Entry 8JUY (electron microscopy, 4.34 A resolution (low resolution: residue-level contacts below are approximate; hydrogen-bond / salt-bridge calls are withheld)); this record covers chains E and F of the 6 polymer chains in the assembly.

[Chain E]
Molecule: ATPase family AAA domain-containing protein 2
Source organism: Homo sapiens
Notes: EC 3.6.1.-
UniProtKB: Q6PL18 (ATAD2_HUMAN); the construct lacks a stretch of the UniProt sequence and is renumbered around it, so the offset changes along the chain: 403-945 = UniProt 403-945; 1103-1140 = UniProt 946-983; 1141-1320 = UniProt 1118-1297; 1321-1390 = UniProt 1321-1390
Chain sequence (831 residues; each row starts with the number of its first residue; note: 157 numbers in that range are skipped by the numbering (no residue carries them; nothing is unmodelled there)):
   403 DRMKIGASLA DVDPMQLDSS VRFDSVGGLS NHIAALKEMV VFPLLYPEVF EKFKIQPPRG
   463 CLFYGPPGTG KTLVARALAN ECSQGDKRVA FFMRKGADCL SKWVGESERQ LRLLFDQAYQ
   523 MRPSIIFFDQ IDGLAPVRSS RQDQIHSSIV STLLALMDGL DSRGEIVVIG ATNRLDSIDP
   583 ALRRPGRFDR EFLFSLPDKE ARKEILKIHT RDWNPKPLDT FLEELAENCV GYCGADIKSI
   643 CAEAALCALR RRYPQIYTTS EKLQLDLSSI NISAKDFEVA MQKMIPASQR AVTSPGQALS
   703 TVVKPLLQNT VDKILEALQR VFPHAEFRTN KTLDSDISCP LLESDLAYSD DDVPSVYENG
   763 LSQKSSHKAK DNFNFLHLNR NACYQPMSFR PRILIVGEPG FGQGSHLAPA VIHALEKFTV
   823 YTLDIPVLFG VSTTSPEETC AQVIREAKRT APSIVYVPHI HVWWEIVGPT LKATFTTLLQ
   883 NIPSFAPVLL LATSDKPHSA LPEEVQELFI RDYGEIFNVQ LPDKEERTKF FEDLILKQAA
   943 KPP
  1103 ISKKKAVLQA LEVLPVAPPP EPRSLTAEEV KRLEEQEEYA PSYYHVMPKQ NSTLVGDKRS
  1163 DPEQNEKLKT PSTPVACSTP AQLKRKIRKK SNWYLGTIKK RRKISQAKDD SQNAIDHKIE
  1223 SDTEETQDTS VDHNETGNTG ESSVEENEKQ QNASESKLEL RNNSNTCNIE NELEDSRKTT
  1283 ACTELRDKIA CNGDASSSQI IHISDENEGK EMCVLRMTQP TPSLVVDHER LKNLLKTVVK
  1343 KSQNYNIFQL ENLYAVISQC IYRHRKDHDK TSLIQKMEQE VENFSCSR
Disordered / not traced: 403-421, 694-695, 729-785, 1103-1329
Construct notes: engineered mutation Q532 (Glu in Q6PL18)
Residues lining bound ligands:
  - ATP (adenosine-5'-triphosphate), molecule 1: S427, G429, P468, P469, G470, T471, G472, K473, T474, L475, Q532, N575, I607, H611, G636, A637, K640
  - ATP, molecule 2: R586, P587, G588, R589
UniProt features mapped onto this chain:
  - binding site (ATP): G467 to T474
  - modified residue: S410 (Phosphoserine), S746 (Phosphoserine), S751 (Phosphoserine), S1162 (Phosphoserine), T1172 (Phosphothreonine), T1175 (Phosphothreonine), T1199 (Phosphothreonine), S1223 (Phosphoserine), S1256 (Phosphoserine), S1258 (Phosphoserine), S1266 (Phosphoserine), T1323 (Phosphothreonine)
  - cross-link (Glycyl lysine isopeptide (Lys-Gly)): K1151 (interchain with G-Cter in SUMO2), K1171 (interchain with G-Cter in SUMO2), K1259 (interchain with G-Cter in SUMO2)
Reported in the primary citation:
  - mutagenesis - E532Q: increased stability
  - mutagenesis - D415A/E532Q/R540A: decreased stability

[Chain F]
Molecule: ATPase family AAA domain-containing protein 2
Source organism: Homo sapiens
Notes: EC 3.6.1.-
UniProtKB: Q6PL18 (ATAD2_HUMAN); the construct lacks a stretch of the UniProt sequence and is renumbered around it, so the offset changes along the chain: 403-944 = UniProt 403-944; 1102-1140 = UniProt 945-983; 1141-1320 = UniProt 1118-1297; 1321-1390 = UniProt 1321-1390
Chain sequence (831 residues; numbered 403 to 1390; 157 numbers in that range are skipped by the numbering (no residue carries them; nothing is unmodelled there); the number before each row is that of its first residue):
   403 DRMKIGASLA DVDPMQLDSS VRFDSVGGLS NHIAALKEMV VFPLLYPEVF EKFKIQPPRG
   463 CLFYGPPGTG KTLVARALAN ECSQGDKRVA FFMRKGADCL SKWVGESERQ LRLLFDQAYQ
   523 MRPSIIFFDQ IDGLAPVRSS RQDQIHSSIV STLLALMDGL DSRGEIVVIG ATNRLDSIDP
   583 ALRRPGRFDR EFLFSLPDKE ARKEILKIHT RDWNPKPLDT FLEELAENCV GYCGADIKSI
   643 CAEAALCALR RRYPQIYTTS EKLQLDLSSI NISAKDFEVA MQKMIPASQR AVTSPGQALS
   703 TVVKPLLQNT VDKILEALQR VFPHAEFRTN KTLDSDISCP LLESDLAYSD DDVPSVYENG
   763 LSQKSSHKAK DNFNFLHLNR NACYQPMSFR PRILIVGEPG FGQGSHLAPA VIHALEKFTV
   823 YTLDIPVLFG VSTTSPEETC AQVIREAKRT APSIVYVPHI HVWWEIVGPT LKATFTTLLQ
   883 NIPSFAPVLL LATSDKPHSA LPEEVQELFI RDYGEIFNVQ LPDKEERTKF FEDLILKQAA
   943 KP
  1102 PISKKKAVLQ ALEVLPVAPP PEPRSLTAEE VKRLEEQEEY APSYYHVMPK QNSTLVGDKR
  1162 SDPEQNEKLK TPSTPVACST PAQLKRKIRK KSNWYLGTIK KRRKISQAKD DSQNAIDHKI
  1222 ESDTEETQDT SVDHNETGNT GESSVEENEK QQNASESKLE LRNNSNTCNI ENELEDSRKT
  1282 TACTELRDKI ACNGDASSSQ IIHISDENEG KEMCVLRMTQ PTPSLVVDHE RLKNLLKTVV
  1342 KKSQNYNIFQ LENLYAVISQ CIYRHRKDHD KTSLIQKMEQ EVENFSCSR
Disordered / not traced: 403-421, 599-600, 689-695, 728-782, 1102-1330, 1390
Construct notes: engineered mutation Q532 (Glu in Q6PL18)
Residues lining bound ligands: ATP (adenosine-5'-triphosphate): G470, G472, L475, L598, A603, R604, I607, Y634, C635, G636, A637, D638, I639, K640
UniProt features mapped onto this chain:
  - binding site (ATP): G467 to T474
  - modified residue: S410 (Phosphoserine), S746 (Phosphoserine), S751 (Phosphoserine), S1162 (Phosphoserine), T1172 (Phosphothreonine), T1175 (Phosphothreonine), T1199 (Phosphothreonine), S1223 (Phosphoserine), S1256 (Phosphoserine), S1258 (Phosphoserine), S1266 (Phosphoserine), T1323 (Phosphothreonine)
  - cross-link (Glycyl lysine isopeptide (Lys-Gly)): K1151 (interchain with G-Cter in SUMO2), K1171 (interchain with G-Cter in SUMO2), K1259 (interchain with G-Cter in SUMO2)
Reported in the primary citation:
  - mutagenesis - E532Q: increased stability
  - mutagenesis - D415A/E532Q/R540A: decreased stability

[Interface between chain E and chain F]
Contacting residue pairs (51; chain E residue first):
  E440(E) - R652(F)
  E440(E) - I658(F)
  E440(E) - Y659(F)
  F444(E) - I658(F)
  L447(E) - E663(F)
  Y448(E) - S662(F)
  Y448(E) - E663(F)
  Y448(E) - K664(F)
  E450(E) - K664(F)
  V451(E) - L651(F)
  F452(E) - L648(F)
  K454(E) - N616(F)
  K454(E) - L669(F)
  K454(E) - I672(F)
  F455(E) - W615(F)
  F455(E) - P617(F)
  F455(E) - K640(F)
  F455(E) - I672(F)
  K456(E) - K640(F)
  I457(E) - A644(F)
  I457(E) - A647(F)
  V506(E) - D545(F)
  G507(E) - K504(F)
  E510(E) - K504(F)
  R511(E) - K504(F)
  R540(E) - R576(F)
  Q546(E) - S541(F)
  Q546(E) - R543(F)
  I547(E) - R543(F)
  L556(E) - Q532(F)
  D560(E) - T474(F)
  D560(E) - R478(F)
  G561(E) - R478(F)
  D563(E) - R478(F)
  R586(E) - P469(F)
  R586(E) - G470(F)
  R586(E) - G472(F)
  R722(E) - R1365(F)
  Y786(E) - Y1364(F)
  Y786(E) - R1367(F)
  Q787(E) - Y1364(F)
  P788(E) - Y1364(F)
  M789(E) - A1357(F)
  M789(E) - S1360(F)
  M789(E) - Q1361(F)
  F791(E) - F1350(F)
  F791(E) - N1354(F)
  E840(E) - S834(F)
  T879(E) - H861(F)
  S886(E) - H808(F)
  F887(E) - V705(F)
Also at the interface, not in a pair above, chain E (42 interface residues in all): A436, Q458, S550, S553, V723, S837, R847, Q882, Y915
Also at the interface, not in a pair above, chain F (51 interface residues in all): T471, D534, V539, D614, S670, S702, V704, S807, I827, P828, Q1351, E1353

[Summary]
Chain E and chain F form an interface of 42 and 51 residues respectively. One ATP molecule is bound between
chain E and chain F. Ligands of chain E: ATP. The paper reports that E532Q of chain E increases stability;
D415A/E532Q/R540A of chain E reduce stability; 4 substitutions were tested in all.
Chain E and chain F are both ATPase family AAA domain-containing protein 2 (Homo sapiens); the structure,
Human ATAD2 Walker B mutant-H3/H4K5Q complex, ATP state (Class II), was determined by electron microscopy,
deposited together with 8H3H, 8JUW and 8JUZ.
